PDB entry 6NME | electron microscopy, 5.67 A resolution (low resolution: residue-level contacts below are approximate; hydrogen-bond / salt-bridge calls are withheld) | chains A and G

Chain A:
Protein: Cpf1
Organism: Lachnospiraceae bacterium ND2006
UniProtKB: A0A182DWE3 (A0A182DWE3_9FIRM); residues 2-1227 here correspond to UniProt positions 3-1228 (UniProt number = residue number + 1)
Chain sequence (1227 residues; each row starts with the number of its first residue):
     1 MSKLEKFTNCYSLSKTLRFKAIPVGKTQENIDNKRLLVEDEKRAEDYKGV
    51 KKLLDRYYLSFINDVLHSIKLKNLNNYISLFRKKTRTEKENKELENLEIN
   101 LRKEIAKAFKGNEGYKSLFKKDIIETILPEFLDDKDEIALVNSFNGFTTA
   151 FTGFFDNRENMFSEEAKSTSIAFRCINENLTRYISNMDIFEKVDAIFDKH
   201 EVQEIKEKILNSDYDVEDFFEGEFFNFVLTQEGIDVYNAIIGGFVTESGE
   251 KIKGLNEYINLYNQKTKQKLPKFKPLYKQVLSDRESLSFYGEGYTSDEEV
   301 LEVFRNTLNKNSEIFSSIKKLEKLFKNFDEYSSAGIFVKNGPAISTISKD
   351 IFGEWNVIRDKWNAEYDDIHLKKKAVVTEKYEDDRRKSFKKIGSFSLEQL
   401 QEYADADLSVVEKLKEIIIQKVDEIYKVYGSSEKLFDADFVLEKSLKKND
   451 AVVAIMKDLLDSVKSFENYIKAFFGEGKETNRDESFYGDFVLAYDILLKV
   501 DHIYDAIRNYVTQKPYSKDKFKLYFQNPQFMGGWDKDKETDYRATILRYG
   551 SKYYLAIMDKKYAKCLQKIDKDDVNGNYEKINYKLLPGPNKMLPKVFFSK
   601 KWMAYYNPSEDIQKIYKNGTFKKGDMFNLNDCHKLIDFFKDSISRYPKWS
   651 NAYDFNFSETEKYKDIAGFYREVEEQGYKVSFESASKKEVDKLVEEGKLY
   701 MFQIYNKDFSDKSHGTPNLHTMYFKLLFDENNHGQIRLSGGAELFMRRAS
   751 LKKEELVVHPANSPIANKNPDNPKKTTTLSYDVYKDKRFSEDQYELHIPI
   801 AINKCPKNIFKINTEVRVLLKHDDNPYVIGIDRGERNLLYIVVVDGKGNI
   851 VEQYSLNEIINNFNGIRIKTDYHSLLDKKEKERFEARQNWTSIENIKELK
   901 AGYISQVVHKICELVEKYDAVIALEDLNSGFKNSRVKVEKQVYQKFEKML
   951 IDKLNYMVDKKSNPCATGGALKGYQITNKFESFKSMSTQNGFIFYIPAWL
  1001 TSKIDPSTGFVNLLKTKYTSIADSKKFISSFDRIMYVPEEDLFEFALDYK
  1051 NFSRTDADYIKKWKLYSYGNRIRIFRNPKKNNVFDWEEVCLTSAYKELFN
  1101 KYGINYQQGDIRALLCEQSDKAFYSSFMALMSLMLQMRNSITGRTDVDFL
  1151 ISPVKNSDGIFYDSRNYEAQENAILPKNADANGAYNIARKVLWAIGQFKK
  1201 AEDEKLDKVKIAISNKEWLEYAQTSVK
Disordered / not traced: 85-89, 131-135, 281-291, 1076-1085
Differences from the reference sequence: initiating methionine (1); conflict Asn112 (Ala113 in A0A182DWE3), Glu113 (Ala114 in A0A182DWE3), Phe131 (Ala132 in A0A182DWE3), Leu132 (Ala133 in A0A182DWE3), Gln264 (Ala265 in A0A182DWE3), Lys269 (Ala270 in A0A182DWE3), Val357 (Leu358 in A0A182DWE3), Arg1076 (Ala1077 in A0A182DWE3), Asn1077 (Ala1078 in A0A182DWE3), Pro1078 (Ala1079 in A0A182DWE3), Asp1085 (Ala1086 in A0A182DWE3)
Metal / ion sites: Mg2+ near Thr716 (its only coordinating residue here)

Chain G:
Molecule: crRNA
Sequence (40 nucleotides; row label = number of the first residue in the row):
     3 AAUUUCUACUAAGUGUAGAUGGAAAUUAGGUGCGCUUGGC
Disordered / not traced: 28-42

Interface between chain A and chain G:
Residue-residue contacts - 81 pairs, chain A then chain G:
  Ser14(A) with G23(G)
  Lys15(A) with G23(G)
  Thr16(A) with G23(G); G24(G)
  Arg18(A) with U6(G); G24(G)
  Phe19(A) with U6(G)
  Tyr47(A) with A27(G)
  Lys51(A) with A27(G)
  Gly153(A) with A26(G)
  Asn157(A) with A26(G); A27(G)
  Arg158(A) with A27(G)
  Lys514(A) with C8(G); U9(G)
  Tyr516(A) with C8(G)
  Lys518(A) with U7(G)
  Lys520(A) with A25(G)
  Asn706(A) with U6(G)
  Lys707(A) with U5(G); U6(G); U7(G)
  Ser710(A) with G17(G)
  Lys712(A) with U16(G); G17(G)
  His714(A) with A14(G); G17(G); U18(G)
  Gly715(A) with U18(G); A19(G)
  Thr716(A) with A19(G); G20(G)
  Asn718(A) with U6(G); U22(G)
  Leu719(A) with U22(G)
  His720(A) with U22(G)
  Phe745(A) with A25(G)
  Arg747(A) with U7(G)
  Val757(A) with A3(G)
  His759(A) with A3(G)
  Ile765(A) with A3(G)
  Asn767(A) with U12(G)
  Lys768(A) with C11(G); U12(G)
  Asn769(A) with C11(G); U12(G)
  Asn772(A) with A13(G)
  Lys774(A) with A13(G)
  Thr777(A) with A3(G); U12(G)
  Leu779(A) with G15(G)
  Tyr781(A) with A4(G); G15(G); U16(G)
  Val783(A) with A3(G)
  Tyr784(A) with A3(G); A4(G)
  Lys785(A) with A3(G)
  Asp786(A) with A3(G); A4(G); U5(G)
  Lys787(A) with U5(G)
  Arg788(A) with A4(G); U5(G); U7(G); C8(G)
  Phe789(A) with U7(G); C8(G)
  Asn861(A) with A13(G); A19(G)
  Glu898(A) with U9(G)
  Leu899(A) with U9(G); A10(G)
  Ser905(A) with A21(G)
  Gln906(A) with G20(G)
  His909(A) with G20(G); A21(G)
  Asp952(A) with G23(G)
  Lys953(A) with A21(G); U22(G)
  Lys961(A) with G20(G)
Interface residues without a listed pair, chain A (59 interface residues in all): Lys20, Tyr705, Ser713, Ala766, Leu875, Gly902

Overview:
Chain A and chain G form an interface of 59 and 25 residues respectively.
Here chain A is Cpf1 (Lachnospiraceae bacterium ND2006) and chain G is crRNA. Entry 6NME (Structure of
LbCas12a-crRNA) was determined by electron microscopy, deposited together with 6NM9, 6NMA, 6NMC, 6NMD and
6OMV.
